5YB6 - chains A and C; structure by X-ray diffraction, 2.10 A resolution.

Chain A (and C):
Name: L-amino acid oxidase/monooxygenase
Organism: Pseudomonas sp. AIU 813
Notes: chain C of this document is another copy of the same molecule, construct and numbering; everything in this record applies to it too
Reference sequence: W6JQJ6 (W6JQJ6_9PSED); numbering as in UniProt (aligned over 1-560)
Sequence (580 residues; row label = number of the first residue in the row; numbers below 1 keep their minus sign (Met-19 is residue -19)):
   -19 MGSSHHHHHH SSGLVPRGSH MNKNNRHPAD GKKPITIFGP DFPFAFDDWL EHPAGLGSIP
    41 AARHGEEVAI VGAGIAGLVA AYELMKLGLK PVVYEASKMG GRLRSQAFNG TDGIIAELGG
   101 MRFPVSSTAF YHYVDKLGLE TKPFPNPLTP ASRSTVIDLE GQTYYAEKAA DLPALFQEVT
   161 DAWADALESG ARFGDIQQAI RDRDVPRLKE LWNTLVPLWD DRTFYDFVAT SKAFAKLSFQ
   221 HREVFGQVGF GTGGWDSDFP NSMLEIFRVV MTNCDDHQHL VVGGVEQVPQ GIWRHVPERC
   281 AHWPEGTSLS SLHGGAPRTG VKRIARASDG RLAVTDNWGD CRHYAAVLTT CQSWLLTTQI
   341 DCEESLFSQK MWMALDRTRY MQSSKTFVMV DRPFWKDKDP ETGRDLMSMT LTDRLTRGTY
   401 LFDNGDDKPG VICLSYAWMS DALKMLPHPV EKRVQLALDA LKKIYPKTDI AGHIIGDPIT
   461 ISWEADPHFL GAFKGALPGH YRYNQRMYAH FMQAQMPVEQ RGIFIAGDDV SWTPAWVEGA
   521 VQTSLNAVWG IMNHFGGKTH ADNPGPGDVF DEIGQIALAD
Disordered / not traced: -19 to 4
Construct notes: expression tag (-19 to 0); conflict Phe473 (Ser in W6JQJ6)
Small-molecule neighbours:
  - FAD (flavin-adenine dinucleotide): Val51, Gly52, Ala53, Gly54, Ile55, Ala56, Gly57, Tyr74, Glu75, Ala76, Ser77, Lys78, Gly80, Gly81, Arg82, Leu83, Leu98, Gly99, Gly100, Met101, Arg102, Phe103, Pro104, Gly300, Val301, Thr330, Cys331, Leu335, Gln339, Ile340, Ser363, Lys365, Tyr416, Trp463, His468, Phe469, Ala472, Phe473, Gly507, Asp508, Ala515, Trp516, Val517, Ala520
  - lysine (LYS), molecule 1: Arg102, Trp235, Asp238, Gln258, Met361, Tyr416, Trp418, Phe473, Ala515, Trp516
  - lysine (LYS), molecule 2: Glu140, Gly141, Asp393, Arg394, Leu395, Lys424
  - lysine (LYS), molecule 3: Thr337, Glu344, Gln349, Trp352, Asp356
  - PG6 (1-(2-methoxy-ethoxy)-2-{2-[2-(2-methoxy-ethoxy]-ethoxy}-ethane): Leu139, Glu140, Gln142, Tyr144, Pro153, Leu155, Phe156, Gln220, Val224
From the paper describing this entry:
  - binding site for lysine: Arg102, Glu140, Trp235, Asp238, Gln258, Glu344, Gln349, Asp393, Tyr416, Trp418, Lys424, Phe473, Ala515, Trp516
  - specificity-determining residues: Asp238 (by similarity / conservation)
  - specificity-determining residues: Trp235, Ala515
  - mutagenesis - D238A: decreased binding to lysine
  - mutagenesis - D238K: abolished catalytic activity on lysine
  - mutagenesis - D238E: increased catalytic activity on lysine
  - mutagenesis - D238E: abolished catalytic activity on l-Arg
  - mutagenesis - D238F: abolished catalytic activity on l-Orn
  - mutagenesis - D238F: decreased catalytic activity on lysine
  - mutagenesis - D238F: increased catalytic activity on l-Leu, l-Met, and l-Phe
  - mutagenesis - D238N, D238V: abolished catalytic activity
  - conformationally variable residues (loop rearrangement, order/disorder transition): Val228 to Trp235, Met419 to His428
  - mutagenesis - D238F: increased catalytic activity on l-Ala

Chain A / chain C interface:
Contacting residue pairs - 84 pairs, chain A then chain C:
  Glu140(A) - Gln349(C)
  Glu140(A) - Lys350(C)  salt bridge
  Gly141(A) - Gln349(C)  hydrogen bond (backbone-side chain)
  Asp201(A) - Tyr205(C)  hydrogen bond
  Asp201(A) - Arg222(C)  salt bridge
  Thr203(A) - Thr203(C)
  Tyr205(A) - Asp201(C)  hydrogen bond
  Tyr205(A) - Pro478(C)  hydrophobic
  Tyr205(A) - Gly479(C)
  Ser218(A) - Asp560(C)
  Phe219(A) - Gly479(C)
  Phe219(A) - Arg482(C)
  Phe219(A) - Asp560(C)  hydrogen bond (backbone-backbone)
  Gln220(A) - Lys350(C)
  Arg222(A) - Asp201(C)  salt bridge
  Glu223(A) - Met353(C)
  Glu223(A) - Tyr483(C)  hydrogen bond
  Gln227(A) - Met353(C)
  Gln227(A) - Arg357(C)
  Asp236(A) - Arg357(C)
  Trp334(A) - Ser420(C)
  Trp334(A) - Leu423(C)  hydrophobic
  Trp334(A) - Lys424(C)
  Thr337(A) - Leu395(C)
  Thr337(A) - Leu436(C)
  Thr338(A) - Lys424(C)
  Thr338(A) - His428(C)
  Thr338(A) - Lys432(C)  hydrogen bond (backbone-side chain)
  Gln339(A) - His428(C)
  Glu344(A) - Arg394(C)  salt bridge
  Glu344(A) - Lys443(C)  salt bridge
  Gln349(A) - Glu140(C)
  Gln349(A) - Gly141(C)  hydrogen bond (side chain-backbone)
  Lys350(A) - Glu140(C)  salt bridge
  Lys350(A) - Gln220(C)
  Met353(A) - Glu140(C)
  Met353(A) - Glu223(C)
  Met353(A) - Gln227(C)
  Met353(A) - Asp393(C)
  Asp356(A) - Lys424(C)  hydrogen bond (backbone-side chain)
  Arg357(A) - Gln227(C)
  Arg357(A) - Asp236(C)
  Arg357(A) - Asp393(C)  hydrogen bond (side chain-backbone)
  Arg357(A) - Arg397(C)
  Arg357(A) - Asp421(C)  salt bridge
  Arg357(A) - Lys424(C)
  Arg359(A) - Ser420(C)
  Gln362(A) - Leu423(C)
  Asp393(A) - Met353(C)
  Asp393(A) - Arg357(C)  hydrogen bond (backbone-side chain)
  Arg394(A) - Glu344(C)  salt bridge
  Leu395(A) - Thr337(C)
  Ser420(A) - Trp334(C)
  Ser420(A) - Arg359(C)
  Asp421(A) - Arg357(C)  salt bridge
  Leu423(A) - Gln362(C)
  Lys424(A) - Trp334(C)
  Lys424(A) - Thr338(C)
  Lys424(A) - Asp356(C)  hydrogen bond (side chain-backbone)
  Lys424(A) - Arg357(C)
  Lys424(A) - Leu470(C)
  Leu426(A) - Leu426(C)  hydrophobic
  Leu426(A) - Glu464(C)
  Pro427(A) - Ala465(C)
  Pro427(A) - Pro467(C)  hydrophobic
  Pro427(A) - Leu470(C)  hydrophobic
  His428(A) - Thr338(C)
  His428(A) - Gln339(C)
  His428(A) - Pro467(C)
  Lys432(A) - Thr338(C)  hydrogen bond (side chain-backbone)
  Leu436(A) - Thr337(C)
  Lys443(A) - Glu344(C)  salt bridge
  Ala465(A) - Pro427(C)
  Pro467(A) - Pro427(C)  hydrophobic
  Pro467(A) - His428(C)
  Leu470(A) - Lys424(C)
  Leu470(A) - Pro427(C)  hydrophobic
  Pro478(A) - Tyr205(C)
  Gly479(A) - Tyr205(C)
  Gly479(A) - Phe219(C)
  Arg482(A) - Phe219(C)
  Tyr483(A) - Glu223(C)  hydrogen bond
  Asp560(A) - Ser218(C)
  Asp560(A) - Phe219(C)  hydrogen bond (backbone-backbone)
Also at the interface, not in a pair above, chain A (52 interface residues in all): Asp206, Ala209, Pro240, Arg397, Glu464, Leu477, Ala559
Also at the interface, not in a pair above, chain C (53 interface residues in all): Asp206, Ala209, Pro240, Thr358, Leu477, Ala559

Overview:
52 residues of chain A and 53 residues of chain C are in contact, with 14 hydrogen bonds and 10 salt bridges.
Polar pairs include Glu140(A)-Lys350(C), Asp201(A)-Arg222(C) and Glu344(A)-Arg394(C). From the paper: a
binding site for lysine at Arg102(A), Glu140(A) and Trp235(A) among others; D238N and D238V of chain A abolish
catalytic activity; 6 substitutions were tested in all.
Chain A and chain C are both L-amino acid oxidase/monooxygenase (Pseudomonas sp. AIU 813); the structure,
L-Amino acid oxidase/monooxygenase from Pseudomonas sp. AIU 813 - L-lysine complex, was determined by X-ray
diffraction together with 5YB7 and 5YB8 from the same study.
